PDB entry 6OGY | electron microscopy, 3.40 A resolution | chains A and I of the 13 polymer chains in the assembly

Chain A:
Name: RNA-dependent RNA polymerase of rotavirus A
Source organism: Rotavirus A
Notes: EC 2.7.7.48
Reference sequence: G0YZJ9 (G0YZJ9_9REOV); residues 1-1088 here = UniProt positions 1-1088
Amino-acid sequence (1088 residues; row label = number of the first residue in the row):
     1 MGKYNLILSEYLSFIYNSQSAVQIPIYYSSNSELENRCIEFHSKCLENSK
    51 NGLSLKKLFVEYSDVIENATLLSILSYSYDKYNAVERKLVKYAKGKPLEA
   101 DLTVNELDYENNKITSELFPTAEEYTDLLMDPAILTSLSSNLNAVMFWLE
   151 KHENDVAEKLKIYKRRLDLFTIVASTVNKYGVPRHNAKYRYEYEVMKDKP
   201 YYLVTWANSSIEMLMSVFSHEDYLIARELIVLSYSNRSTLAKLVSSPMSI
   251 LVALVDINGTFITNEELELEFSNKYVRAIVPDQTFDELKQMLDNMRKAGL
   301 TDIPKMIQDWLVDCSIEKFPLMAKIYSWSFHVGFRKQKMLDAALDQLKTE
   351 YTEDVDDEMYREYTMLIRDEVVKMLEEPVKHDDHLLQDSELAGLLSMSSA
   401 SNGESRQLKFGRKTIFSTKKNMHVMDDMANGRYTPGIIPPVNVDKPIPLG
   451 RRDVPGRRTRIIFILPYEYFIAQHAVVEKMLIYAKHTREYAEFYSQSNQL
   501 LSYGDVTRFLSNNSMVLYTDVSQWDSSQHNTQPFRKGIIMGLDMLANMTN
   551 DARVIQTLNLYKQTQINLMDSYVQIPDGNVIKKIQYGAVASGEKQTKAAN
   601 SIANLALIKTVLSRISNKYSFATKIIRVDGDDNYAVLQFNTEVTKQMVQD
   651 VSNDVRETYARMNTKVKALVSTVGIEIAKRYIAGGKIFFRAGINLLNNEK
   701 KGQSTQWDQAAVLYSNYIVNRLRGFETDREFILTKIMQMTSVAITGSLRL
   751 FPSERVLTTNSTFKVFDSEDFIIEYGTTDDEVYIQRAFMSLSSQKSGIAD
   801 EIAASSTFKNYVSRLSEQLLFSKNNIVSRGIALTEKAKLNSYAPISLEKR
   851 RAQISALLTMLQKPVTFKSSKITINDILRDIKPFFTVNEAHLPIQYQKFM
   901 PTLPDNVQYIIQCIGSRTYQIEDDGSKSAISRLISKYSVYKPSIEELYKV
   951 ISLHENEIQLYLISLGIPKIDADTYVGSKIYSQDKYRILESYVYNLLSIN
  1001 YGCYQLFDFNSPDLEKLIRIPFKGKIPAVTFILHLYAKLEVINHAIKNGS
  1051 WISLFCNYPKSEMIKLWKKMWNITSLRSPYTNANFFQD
Unresolved in the structure: 1, 34-67
Reported in the primary citation:
  - conformationally variable residues (loop rearrangement, order/disorder transition): Gln19 to Ala21, Gln346 to Glu358, Thr487 to Leu510, Asn1072 to Asp1088

Chain I:
Name: Inner capsid protein VP2
Source organism: Rotavirus A
Reference sequence: G0YZK0 (G0YZK0_9REOV); numbering as in UniProt (aligned over 1-887)
Amino-acid sequence (887 residues; row label = number of the first residue in the row):
     1 MAYRKRGARRETNLKQDDRMQEKEENKNVNTNSENKNATKPQLSEKVLSQ
    51 KEEVITDNQEEIKIADEVKKSNKEESKQLLEVLKTKEEHQKEVQYEILQK
   101 TIPTFEPKESILKKLEDIKPEQVKKQTKLFRIFEPRQLPVYRANGEKELR
   151 NRWYWKLKRDTLPDGDYDVREYFLNLYDQVLTEMPDYLLLKDMAVENKNS
   201 RDAGKVVDSETAAICDAIFQDEETEGVVRRFIAEMRQRVQADRNVVNYPS
   251 ILHPIDHAFNEYFLQHQLVEPLNNDIIFNYIPERIRNDVNYILNMDRNLP
   301 STARYIRPNLLQDRLNLHDNFESLWDTITTSNYILARSVVPDLKELVSTE
   351 AQIQKMSQDLQLEALTIQSETQFLTGINSQAANDCFKTLIAAMLSQRTMS
   401 LDFVTTNYMSLISGMWLLTVVPNDMFIRESLVACQLAIINTIIYPAFGMQ
   451 RMHYRNGDPQTPFQIAEQQIQNFQVANWLHFVNNNQFRQVVIDGVLNQVL
   501 NDNIRNGHVVNQLMEALMQLSRQQFPTMPVDYKRSIQRGILLLSNRLGQL
   551 VDLTRLLAYNYETLMACITMNMQHVQTLTTEKLQLTSVTSLCMLIGNATV
   601 IPSPQTLFHYYNVNVNFHSNYNERINDAVAIITAANRLNLYQKKMKSIVE
   651 DFLKRLQIFDISRVPDDQMYRLRDRLRLLPVEIRRLDIFNLILMNMEQIE
   701 RASDKIAQGVIIAYRDMQLERDEMYGYVNIARNLDGFQQINLEELMRTGD
   751 YAQITNMLLNNQPVALVGALPFITDSSVISLVAKLDATVFAQIVKLRKVD
   801 TLKPILYKINSDSNDFYLVANYDWVPTSTTKVYKQIPQQFDFRASMHMLT
   851 SNLTFTVYSDLLAFVSADTVEPINAVAFDNMRIMNEL
Unresolved in the structure: 1-77

Interface between chain A and chain I:
Contacting residue pairs (13):
  Leu833(A) - Gln78(I)
  Glu946(A) - Glu81(I)
  Lys949(A) - Glu81(I)
  Val950(A) - Glu81(I)
  Leu953(A) - Lys84(I)
  Leu953(A) - Lys86(I)
  His954(A) - Glu87(I)
  His954(A) - Gln90(I)  hydrogen bond
  Glu957(A) - Lys84(I)
  Leu960(A) - Leu80(I)
  Tyr961(A) - Glu81(I)
  Ser964(A) - Leu80(I)
  Asn1072(A) - Lys86(I)  hydrogen bond
Other interface residues (no listed pair), chain A (13 interface residues in all): Ser952, Trp1067
Other interface residues (no listed pair), chain I (11 interface residues in all): Leu79, Thr85, Glu88, Leu365

In short:
13 residues of chain A face 11 of chain I across their interface; the contacts include 2 hydrogen bonds. Polar
contacts include His954(A)-Gln90(I) and Asn1072(A)-Lys86(I). From the paper: conformational variability at
Gln19(A), Gln346(A) and Thr487(A) among others.
Here chain A is RNA-dependent RNA polymerase of rotavirus A and chain I is Inner capsid protein VP2, both from
Rotavirus A. Entry 6OGY (In situ structure of Rotavirus RNA-dependent RNA polymerase at duplex-open state) was
determined by electron microscopy, deposited together with 6OGZ.
